PDB entry 1H8H | X-ray diffraction, 2.90 A resolution | chains C and G of the 7 polymer chains in the assembly

Chain C:
Name: Bovine mitochondrial F1-atpase
Source organism: Bos taurus
Notes: EC 3.6.1.34
UniProt: P19483 (ATP0_BOVIN); residues 1-510 here correspond to UniProt positions 44-553 (UniProt number = residue number + 43)
Chain sequence (510 residues; row label = number of the first residue in the row):
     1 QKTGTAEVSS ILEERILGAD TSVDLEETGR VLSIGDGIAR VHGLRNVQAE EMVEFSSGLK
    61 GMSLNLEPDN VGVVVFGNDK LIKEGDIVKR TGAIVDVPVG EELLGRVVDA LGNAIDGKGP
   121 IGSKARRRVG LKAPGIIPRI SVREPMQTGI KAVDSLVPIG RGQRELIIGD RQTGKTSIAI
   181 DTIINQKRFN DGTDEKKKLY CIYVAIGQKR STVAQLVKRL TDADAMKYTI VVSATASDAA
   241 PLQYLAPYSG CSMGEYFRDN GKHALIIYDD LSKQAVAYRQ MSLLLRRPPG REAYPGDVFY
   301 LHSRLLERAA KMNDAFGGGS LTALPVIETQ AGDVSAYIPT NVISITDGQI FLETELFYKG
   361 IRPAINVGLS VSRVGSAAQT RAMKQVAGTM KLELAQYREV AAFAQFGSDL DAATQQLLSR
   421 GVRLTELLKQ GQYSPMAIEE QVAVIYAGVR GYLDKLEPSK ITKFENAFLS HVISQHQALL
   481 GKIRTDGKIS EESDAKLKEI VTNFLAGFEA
Disordered / not traced: 1-18
Sequence notes: engineered mutation Gly481 (Ser524 in P19483)
UniProt features mapped onto this chain:
  - binding site (ATP): Gln172, Gly174, Lys175, Thr176, Ser177, Gln430, Gln432
  - binding site (Mg(2+)): Thr176, Asp269
  - site: Ser370 (Required for activity)
  - modified residue: Gln1 (Pyrrolidone carboxylic acid), Ser10 (Phosphoserine), Ser22 (Phosphoserine), Ser33 (Phosphoserine), Ser63 (Phosphoserine), Lys80 (N6-acetyllysine), Lys83 (N6-acetyllysine), Lys89 (N6-acetyllysine), Thr91 (Phosphothreonine), Lys118 (N6-acetyllysine), Ser123 (Phosphoserine), Lys124 (N6-acetyllysine), Ser141 (Phosphoserine), Arg161 (Omega-N-methylarginine), Lys187 (N6-acetyllysine), Lys196 (N6-acetyllysine), Lys197 (N6-acetyllysine), Lys218 (N6-acetyllysine), Lys262 (N6-acetyllysine), Lys384 (N6-acetyllysine) and 6 more in UniProt
  - glycosylation: Ser33 (O-linked (GlcNAc) serine)
Bound ions: Mg2+: Thr176 (together with ATP)
Ligand contacts:
  - ADP (adenosine-5'-diphosphate): Val371, Ser372, Arg373
  - ATP (adenosine-5'-triphosphate): Asp170, Arg171, Gln172, Thr173, Gly174, Lys175, Thr176, Ser177, Glu328, Phe357, Arg362, Pro363, Gln430, Gly431, Gln432

Chain G:
Name: Bovine mitochondrial F1-atpase
Source organism: Bos taurus
Notes: EC 3.6.1.34
UniProt: P05631 (ATPG_BOVIN); residues 1-272 here correspond to UniProt positions 26-297 (UniProt number = residue number + 25)
Chain sequence (272 residues; row label = number of the first residue in the row):
     1 ATLKDITRRL KSIKNIQKIT KSMKMVAAAK YARAERELKP ARVYGVGSLA LYEKADIKTP
    61 EDKKKHLIIG VSSDRGLCGA IHSSVAKQMK SEAANLAAAG KEVKIIGVGD KIRSILHRTH
   121 SDQFLVTFKE VGRRPPTFGD ASVIALELLN SGYEFDEGSI IFNRFRSVIS YKTEEKPIFS
   181 LDTISSAESM SIYDDIDADV LRNYQEYSLA NIIYYSLKES TTSEQSARMT AMDNASKNAS
   241 EMIDKLTLTF NRTRQAVITK ELIEIISGAA AL
Disordered / not traced: 45-76, 91-208
Sequence notes: engineered mutation Val43 (Ile68 in P05631)
UniProt features mapped onto this chain:
  - modified residue: Lys14 (N6-acetyllysine), Lys24 (N6-succinyllysine), Lys30 (N6-acetyllysine), Lys90 (N6-acetyllysine), Ser121 (Phosphoserine), Lys129 (N6-acetyllysine), Lys172 (N6-acetyllysine), Lys245 (N6-succinyllysine)

Interface between chain C and chain G:
Pairs across the interface - 7 pairs, chain C then chain G:
  Pro288(C) with Gly268(G); Ala271(G), hydrophobic
  Pro289(C) with Ser267(G); Gly268(G); Ala271(G)
  Arg291(C) with Glu264(G)
  Glu292(C) with Glu264(G), hydrogen bond (backbone-side chain)
Other interface residues (no listed pair), chain C (6 interface residues in all): Arg286, Gly290

Summary:
The interface between chain C and chain G involves 6 residues on one side and 4 on the other, with 1 hydrogen
bond. Its one hydrogen-bonded contact is Glu292(C)-Glu264(G). Ligands of chain C: ATP and ADP.
Chain C is Bovine mitochondrial F1-atpase and chain G is Bovine mitochondrial F1-atpase, both from Bos taurus;
the structure, Bovine mitochondrial F1-ATPase crystallised in the presence of 5mm AMPPNP, was determined by
X-ray diffraction.
